3I4N - chains A and T of the 15 polymer chains in the assembly; structure by X-ray diffraction, 3.90 A resolution.

# Chain A
Protein: DNA-directed RNA polymerase II subunit RPB1
From: Saccharomyces cerevisiae
Notes: EC 2.7.7.6
UniProtKB: P04050 (RPB1_YEAST); residues 1-1733 here = UniProt positions 1-1733
Chain sequence (1733 residues; numbered 1 to 1733; the number before each row is that of its first residue):
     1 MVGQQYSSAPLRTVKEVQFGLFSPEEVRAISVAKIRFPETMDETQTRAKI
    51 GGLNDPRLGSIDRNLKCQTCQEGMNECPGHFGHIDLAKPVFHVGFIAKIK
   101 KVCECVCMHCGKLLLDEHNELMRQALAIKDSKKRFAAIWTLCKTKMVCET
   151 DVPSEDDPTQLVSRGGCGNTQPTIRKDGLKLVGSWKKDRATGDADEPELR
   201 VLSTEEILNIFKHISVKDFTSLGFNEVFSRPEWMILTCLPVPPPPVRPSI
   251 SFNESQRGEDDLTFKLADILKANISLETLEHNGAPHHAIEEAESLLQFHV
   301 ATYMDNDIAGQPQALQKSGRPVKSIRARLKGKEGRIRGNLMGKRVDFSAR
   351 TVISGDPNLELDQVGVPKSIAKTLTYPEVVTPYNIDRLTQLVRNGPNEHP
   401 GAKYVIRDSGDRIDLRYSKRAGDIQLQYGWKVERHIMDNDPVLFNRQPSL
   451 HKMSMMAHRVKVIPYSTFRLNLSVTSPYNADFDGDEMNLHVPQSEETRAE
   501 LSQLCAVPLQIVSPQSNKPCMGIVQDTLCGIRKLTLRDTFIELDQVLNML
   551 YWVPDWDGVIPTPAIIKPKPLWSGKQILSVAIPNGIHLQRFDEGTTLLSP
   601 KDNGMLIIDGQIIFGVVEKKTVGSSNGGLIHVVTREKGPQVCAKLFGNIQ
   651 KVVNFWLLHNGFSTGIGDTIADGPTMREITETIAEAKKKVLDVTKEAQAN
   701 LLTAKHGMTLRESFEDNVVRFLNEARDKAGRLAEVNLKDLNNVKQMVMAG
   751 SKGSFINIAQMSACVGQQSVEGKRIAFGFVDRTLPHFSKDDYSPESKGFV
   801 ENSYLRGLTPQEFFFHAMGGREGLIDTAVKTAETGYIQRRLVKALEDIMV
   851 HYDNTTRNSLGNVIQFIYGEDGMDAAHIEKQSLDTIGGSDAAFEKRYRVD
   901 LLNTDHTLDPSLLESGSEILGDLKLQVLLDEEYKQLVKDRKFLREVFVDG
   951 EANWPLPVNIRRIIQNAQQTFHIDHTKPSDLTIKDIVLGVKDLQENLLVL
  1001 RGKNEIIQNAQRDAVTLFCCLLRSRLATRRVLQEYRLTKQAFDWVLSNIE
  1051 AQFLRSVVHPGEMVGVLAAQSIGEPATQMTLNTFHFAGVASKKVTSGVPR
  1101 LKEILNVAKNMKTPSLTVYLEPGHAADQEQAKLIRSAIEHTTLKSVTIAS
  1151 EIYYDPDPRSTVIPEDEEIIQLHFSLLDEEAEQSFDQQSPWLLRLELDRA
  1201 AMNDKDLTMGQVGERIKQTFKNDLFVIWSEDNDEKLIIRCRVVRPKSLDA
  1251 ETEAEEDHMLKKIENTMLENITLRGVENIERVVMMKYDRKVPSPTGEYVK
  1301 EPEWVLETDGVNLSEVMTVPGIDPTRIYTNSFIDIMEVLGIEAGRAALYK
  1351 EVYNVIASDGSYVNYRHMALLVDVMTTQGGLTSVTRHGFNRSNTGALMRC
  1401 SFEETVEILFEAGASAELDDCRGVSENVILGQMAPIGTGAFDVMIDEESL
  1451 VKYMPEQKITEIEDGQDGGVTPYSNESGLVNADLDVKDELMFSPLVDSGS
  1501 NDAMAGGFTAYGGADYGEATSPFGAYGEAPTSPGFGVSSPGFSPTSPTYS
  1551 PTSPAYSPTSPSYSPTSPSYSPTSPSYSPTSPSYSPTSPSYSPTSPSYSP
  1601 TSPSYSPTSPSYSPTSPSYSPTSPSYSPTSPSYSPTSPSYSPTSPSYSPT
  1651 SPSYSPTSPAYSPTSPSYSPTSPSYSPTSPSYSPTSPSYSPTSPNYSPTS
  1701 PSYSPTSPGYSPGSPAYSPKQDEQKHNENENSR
Disordered / not traced: 1, 1082-1092, 1180-1186, 1247-1253, 1456-1733
Ion coordination: Zn2+ site 1: Cys67, Cys70, Cys77, His80; Zn2+ site 2: Cys107, Cys110, Cys148, Cys167; Mg2+: Asp481, Asp483, Asp485 (shared with 2 residues of chain P)
Swiss-Prot annotation at these positions:
  - region: Pro248 to Asp260 (Lid loop), Asn306 to Lys323 (Rudder loop), Pro810 to Glu822 (Bridging helix)
  - binding site (Zn(2+)): Cys67, Cys70, Cys77, His80, Cys107, Cys110, Cys148, Cys167
  - binding site (Mg(2+)): Asp481, Asp483, Asp485
  - modified residue: Thr1471 (Phosphothreonine)
  - cross-link (Glycyl lysine isopeptide (Lys-Gly)): Lys695 (interchain with G-Cter in ubiquitin), Lys1246 (interchain with G-Cter in ubiquitin), Lys1350 (interchain with G-Cter in ubiquitin)
  - natural variant: Ser1653 to Pro1659 (deletion: In strain: A364A)
  - mutagenesis: Lys1246 (K1246R: Impairs ubiquitination during transcription stress)

# Chain T
Molecule: 26-nt DNA strand
Sequence (26 nucleotides; each row starts with the number of its first residue):
     5 AGCTCAAGTACTTAGGCCUGGTCATT
Disordered / not traced: 5-6, 27-30
Modified / non-standard residues: 8OG (8-oxo-2'-deoxy-guanosine-5'-monophosphate) at position 19; BRU (5-bromo-2'-deoxyuridine-5'-monophosphate) at position 23

# Interface between chain A and chain T
Contacting residue pairs (16):
  Lys332(A) with DA18(T), hydrogen bond to the phosphate; 8OG_19(T), salt bridge to the phosphate
  Arg337(A) with DT17(T), salt bridge to the phosphate
  Arg344(A) with DC21(T), salt bridge to the phosphate
  Arg350(A) with DC21(T), sugar contact
  Gln447(A) with DG20(T), sugar contact
  Thr831(A) with DA18(T), hydrogen bond to the base
  Ala832(A) with DA18(T), hydrogen bond to the base
  Gly835(A) with DA18(T), sugar contact; 8OG_19(T), phosphate contact
  Tyr836(A) with DT17(T), phosphate contact; DA18(T), sugar contact
  Arg1386(A) with DC15(T), hydrogen bond to the phosphate; DT16(T), hydrogen bond to the sugar
  Glu1403(A) with DT16(T), phosphate contact
  Glu1407(A) with DC15(T), phosphate contact
Interface residues without a listed pair, chain A (16 interface residues in all): Ala309, Pro448, Arg839, Glu1404
Interface residues without a listed pair, chain T (8 interface residues in all): DA14

# Summary
16 residues of chain A and 8 residues of chain T are in contact, with 5 hydrogen bonds and 3 salt bridges.
Among the polar pairs are Thr831(A)-DA18(T), Ala832(A)-DA18(T) and Arg1386(A)-DT16(T).
Here chain A is DNA-directed RNA polymerase II subunit RPB1 (Saccharomyces cerevisiae) and chain T is a 26-nt
DNA strand. Entry 3I4N (8-oxoguanine containing RNA polymerase II elongation complex E) was determined by
X-ray diffraction together with 3I4M from the same study.
